7V01 - chains E and G of the 10 polymer chains in the assembly; structure by electron microscopy, 3.67 A resolution.

# Chain E
Molecule: CRISPR system Cms protein Csm5
From: Staphylococcus epidermidis RP62A
UniProtKB: Q5HK93 (Q5HK93_STAEQ); residues 1-340 here = UniProt positions 1-340
Chain sequence (340 residues; each row starts with the number of its first residue):
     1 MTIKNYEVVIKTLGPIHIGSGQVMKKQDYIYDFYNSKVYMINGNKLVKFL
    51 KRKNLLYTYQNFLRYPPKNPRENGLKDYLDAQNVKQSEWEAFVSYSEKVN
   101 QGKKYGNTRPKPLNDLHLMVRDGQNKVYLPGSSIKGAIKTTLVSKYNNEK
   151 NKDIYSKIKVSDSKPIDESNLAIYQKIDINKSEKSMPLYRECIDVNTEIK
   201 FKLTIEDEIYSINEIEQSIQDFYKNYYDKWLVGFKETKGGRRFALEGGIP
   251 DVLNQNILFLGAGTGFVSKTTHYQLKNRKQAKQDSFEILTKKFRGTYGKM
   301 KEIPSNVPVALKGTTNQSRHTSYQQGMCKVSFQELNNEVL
Not modelled in the structure: 1-3, 99-112, 269-276, 304-309, 334-340

# Chain G
Molecule: 37-nt RNA strand
From: Staphylococcus epidermidis RP62A
Notes: fragment: Staphylococcus epidermidis RP62A CRISPR RNA: Repeat plus Spacer sequence 1
Sequence (37 nucleotides; each row starts with the number of its first residue):
     1 ACGAGAACACGUAUGCCGAAGUAUAUAAAUCAUCAGU
Not modelled in the structure: 31-37

# Interface between chain E and chain G
Residue-residue contacts (36):
  His17(E) - A28(G)  phosphate contact
  Gly19(E) - A27(G)  sugar contact
  Gly19(E) - A28(G)  hydrogen bond to the phosphate
  Gly21(E) - A27(G)  base contact
  Ser132(E) - U26(G)  hydrogen bond to the phosphate
  Ser132(E) - A27(G)  hydrogen bond to the phosphate
  Lys135(E) - A25(G)  salt bridge to the phosphate
  Lys135(E) - U26(G)  salt bridge to the phosphate
  Gly136(E) - U26(G)  sugar contact
  Thr140(E) - U26(G)  base contact
  Lys152(E) - U24(G)  sugar contact
  Tyr155(E) - U24(G)  phosphate contact
  Tyr155(E) - A25(G)  phosphate contact
  Ser156(E) - A23(G)  phosphate contact
  Ser156(E) - U24(G)  phosphate contact
  Lys176(E) - U30(G)  base contact
  Asp178(E) - U30(G)  phosphate contact
  Met186(E) - U30(G)  base contact
  Gly261(E) - U26(G)  base contact
  Gly261(E) - A28(G)  phosphate contact
  Ala262(E) - A28(G)  hydrogen bond to the phosphate
  Ala262(E) - A29(G)  phosphate contact
  Gly263(E) - A28(G)  phosphate contact
  Gly263(E) - A29(G)  hydrogen bond to the phosphate
  Thr264(E) - A29(G)  hydrogen bond to the phosphate
  Phe266(E) - A29(G)  sugar contact
  Leu289(E) - A29(G)  sugar contact
  Leu289(E) - U30(G)  phosphate contact
  Lys292(E) - A28(G)  base contact
  Lys292(E) - A29(G)  sugar contact
  Phe293(E) - A29(G)  sugar contact
  Phe293(E) - U30(G)  sugar contact
  Tyr297(E) - U30(G)  base contact
  Ala310(E) - U30(G)  phosphate contact
  Lys312(E) - A29(G)  hydrogen bond to the phosphate
  Lys312(E) - U30(G)  salt bridge to the phosphate
Also at the interface, not in a pair above, chain E (29 interface residues in all): Ile18, Ser20, His117, Ser133, Lys139

# Summary
29 residues of chain E face 8 of chain G across their interface; the contacts include 7 hydrogen bonds and 3
salt bridges. Polar contacts include Gly19(E)-A28(G), Ser132(E)-U26(G) and Ser132(E)-A27(G).
Here chain E is CRISPR system Cms protein Csm5 and chain G is a 37-nt RNA strand, both from Staphylococcus
epidermidis RP62A. Entry 7V01 (Staphylococcus epidermidis RP62a CRISPR short effector complex with self RNA
target and ATP) was determined by electron microscopy (same publication as 7UZW, 7UZX, 7UZY, 7UZZ, 7V00 and
7V02).
